4C8N - chains A and B of the 3 polymer chains in the assembly; structure by X-ray diffraction, 1.88 A resolution.

# Chain A
Name: Large fragment of taq DNA polymerase I
Organism: Thermus aquaticus
Notes: EC 2.7.7.7; fragment: klenow fragment, residues 293-832
UniProt: P19821 (DPO1_THEAQ); numbering as in UniProt (aligned over 293-832)
Amino-acid sequence (540 residues; each row starts with the number of its first residue):
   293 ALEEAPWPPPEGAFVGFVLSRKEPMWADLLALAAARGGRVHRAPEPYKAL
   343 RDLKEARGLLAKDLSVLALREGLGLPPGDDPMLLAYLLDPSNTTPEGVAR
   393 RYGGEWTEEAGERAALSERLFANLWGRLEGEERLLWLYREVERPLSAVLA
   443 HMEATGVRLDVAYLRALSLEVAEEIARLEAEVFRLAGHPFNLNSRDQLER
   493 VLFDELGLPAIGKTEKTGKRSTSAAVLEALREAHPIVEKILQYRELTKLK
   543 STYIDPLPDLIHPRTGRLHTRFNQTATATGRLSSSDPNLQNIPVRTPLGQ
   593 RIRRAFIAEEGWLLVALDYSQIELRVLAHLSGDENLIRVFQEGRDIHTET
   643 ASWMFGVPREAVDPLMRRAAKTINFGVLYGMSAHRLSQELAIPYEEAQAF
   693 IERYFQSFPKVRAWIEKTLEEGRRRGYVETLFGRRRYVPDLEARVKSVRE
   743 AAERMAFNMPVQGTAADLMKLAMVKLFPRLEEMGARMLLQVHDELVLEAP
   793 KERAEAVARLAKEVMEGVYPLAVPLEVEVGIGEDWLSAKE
From the paper describing this entry:
  - binding site for the 11-nt DNA strand (chain B): Thr-571, Arg-587, Glu-615, Tyr-671, Asn-750, Gln-754, His-784
  - binding site for the 14-nt DNA strand: Arg-746

# Chain B
Molecule: 11-nt DNA strand
Sequence (11 nucleotides; row label = number of the first residue in the row):
   102 ACCACGGCGCX
Modified positions: LHO (2-(2-deoxy-5-O-phosphono-beta-D-erythro-pentofuranosyl)-6-methylisoquinoline-1(2H)-thione) at position 112

# How chain A and chain B interact
Residue-residue contacts (35; chain A residue first):
  Arg-487(A) with DG107(B), hydrogen bond to the phosphate; DG108(B), salt bridge to the phosphate
  Thr-506(A) with DG107(B), hydrogen bond to the phosphate; DG108(B), phosphate contact
  Glu-507(A) with DG107(B), hydrogen bond to the phosphate
  Lys-508(A) with DC106(B), salt bridge to the phosphate; DG107(B), hydrogen bond to the phosphate
  Thr-509(A) with DC106(B), phosphate contact; DG107(B), hydrogen bond to the phosphate
  Ser-513(A) with DG108(B), hydrogen bond to the phosphate
  Thr-514(A) with DG108(B), hydrogen bond to the phosphate
  Ser-515(A) with DG108(B), phosphate contact; DC109(B), phosphate contact
  Ala-516(A) with DC109(B), hydrogen bond to the phosphate
  Arg-536(A) with DG108(B), hydrogen bond to the phosphate; DC109(B), salt bridge to the phosphate
  Lys-540(A) with DG108(B), base contact; DC109(B), hydrogen bond to the base; DG110(B), sugar contact
  Arg-573(A) with LHO_112(B), sugar contact
  Gln-582(A) with DC111(B), sugar contact
  Asn-583(A) with DG110(B), hydrogen bond to the base; DC111(B), hydrogen bond to the sugar
  Pro-585(A) with DG110(B), phosphate contact; DC111(B), phosphate contact
  Val-586(A) with DC111(B), hydrogen bond to the phosphate; LHO_112(B), phosphate contact
  Arg-587(A) with DC111(B), salt bridge to the phosphate; LHO_112(B), salt bridge to the phosphate
  Tyr-671(A) with LHO_112(B), base contact
  Arg-746(A) with LHO_112(B), base contact
  Asn-750(A) with LHO_112(B), base contact
  Gln-754(A) with LHO_112(B), sugar contact
  His-784(A) with DC111(B), phosphate contact; LHO_112(B), hydrogen bond to the phosphate
Other interface residues (no listed pair), chain A (26 interface residues in all): Thr-571, Ile-584, Glu-615, Met-747

# Overview
The interface between chain A and chain B involves 26 residues on one side and 7 on the other, with 14
hydrogen bonds and 5 salt bridges. Among the polar pairs are Lys-540(A)/DC109(B), Asn-583(A)/DG110(B) and
Asn-583(A)/DC111(B). The paper reports a binding site for the 11-nt DNA strand (chain B) at Thr-571(A),
Arg-587(A) and Glu-615(A) among others; a binding site for the 14-nt DNA strand at Arg-746(A).
Chain A is Large fragment of taq DNA polymerase I (Thermus aquaticus) and chain B is an 11-nt DNA strand; the
structure, Binary complex of the large fragment of DNA polymerase I from Thermus Aquaticus with the
aritificial ..., was determined by X-ray diffraction (same publication as 4C8K, 4C8L, 4C8M, 4C8O and 4CCH).
